6NNF - chains D and E of the 8 polymer chains in the assembly; structure by X-ray diffraction, 2.76 A resolution.

== Chain D ==
Protein: 35O22 scFv heavy chain
Organism: Homo sapiens
Notes: engineered mutation(s): E10T, L11T, K12T, A16S, I68N, K83T, F84S,; antibody fragment or engineered binder
Sequence (153 residues; each row starts with the number of its first residue; a row labelled like 72A-72H holds insertion residues (72A, then the next letters in order)):
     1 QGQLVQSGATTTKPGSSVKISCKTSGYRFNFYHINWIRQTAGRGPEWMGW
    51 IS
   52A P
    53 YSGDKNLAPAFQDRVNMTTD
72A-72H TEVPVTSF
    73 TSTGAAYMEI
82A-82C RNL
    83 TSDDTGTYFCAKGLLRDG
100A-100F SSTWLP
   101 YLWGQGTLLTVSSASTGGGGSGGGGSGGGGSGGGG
Unresolved in the structure: 111-135
Disulfides: Cys-22/Cys-92

== Chain E ==
Protein: 35O22 scFv light chain
Organism: Homo sapiens
Notes: antibody fragment or engineered binder
Sequence (130 residues; row label = number of the first residue in the row; note: 1 number in that range is skipped by the numbering (no residue carries it; nothing is unmodelled there); a row labelled like 27A-27C holds insertion residues (27A, then the next letters in order); numbering starts at 0):
     0 SQSVLTQSAS
    11 VSGSLGQSVTISCTGPN
27A-27C SVC
    28 CSHKSISWYQWPPGRAPTLIIYEDNERAPGISPRFSGYKSYWSAYLTISD
    78 LRPEDETTYYCCSYTHNS
   95A G
    96 CVFGTGTKVSV
  106A L
   107 GQSGGLVPRGSHHHHHHHH
Unresolved in the structure: 108-125
Disulfides: Cys-23/Cys-88, Cys-27C/Cys-28, Cys-89/Cys-96

== Chain D / chain E interface ==
Pairs across the interface - 42 pairs, chain D then chain E:
  Ile-37(D) with Trp-38(E), hydrophobic
  Gln-39(D) with Trp-38(E), hydrogen bond; Gly-41(E), hydrogen bond (side chain-backbone); Tyr-87(E), hydrogen bond
  Gly-42(D) with Ser-0(E)
  Arg-43(D) with Ser-0(E); Gln-1(E), hydrogen bond
  Pro-45(D) with Trp-38(E), hydrophobic; Tyr-87(E); Phe-98(E)
  Trp-47(D) with Gly-95A(E); Cys-96(E); Phe-98(E), hydrophobic
  Trp-50(D) with Ser-95(E), hydrogen bond (side chain-backbone)
  Thr-89(D) with Gly-41(E)
  Phe-91(D) with Trp-38(E), hydrophobic; Arg-42(E)
  Leu-96(D) with Leu-46(E), hydrophobic; Tyr-49(E), hydrophobic
  Ser-100A(D) with Tyr-91(E); His-93(E)
  Ser-100B(D) with Glu-50(E), hydrogen bond; Tyr-91(E), hydrogen bond
  Trp-100D(D) with Tyr-91(E), hydrophobic; Thr-92(E); His-93(E), hydrogen bond (side chain-backbone); Ser-95(E), hydrogen bond (side chain-backbone); Gly-95A(E); Cys-96(E)
  Leu-100E(D) with Ser-34(E); Tyr-36(E); Leu-46(E), hydrophobic; Tyr-49(E), hydrophobic; Tyr-91(E); Cys-96(E), hydrophobic
  Pro-100F(D) with Tyr-36(E), hydrogen bond (backbone-side chain)
  Tyr-101(D) with Leu-46(E), hydrophobic; Ala-55(E), hydrophobic; Pro-56(E)
  Trp-103(D) with Tyr-36(E), hydrophobic; Trp-38(E), hydrophobic; Pro-44(E), hydrophobic
Other interface residues (no listed pair), chain D (20 interface residues in all): Glu-46, Asn-58, Gly-100
Other interface residues (no listed pair), chain E (26 interface residues in all): Pro-39, Pro-40, Thr-45, Asn-94, Gly-99

== Summary ==
20 residues of chain D and 26 residues of chain E are in contact; the contacts include 10 hydrogen bonds.
Among the polar pairs are Gln-39(D)/Trp-38(E), Gln-39(D)/Gly-41(E) and Gln-39(D)/Tyr-87(E).
Chain D is 35O22 scFv heavy chain and chain E is 35O22 scFv light chain, both from Homo sapiens; the
structure, Crystal Structure of HIV-1 BG505 SOSIP.664 Prefusion Env Trimer Bound to VRC01 FR3-03 scFv in
Complex ..., was determined by X-ray diffraction together with 6NM6 and 6NNJ from the same study.
